Entry 4XEK (X-ray diffraction, 1.79 A resolution); this record covers chains A and C.

Chain A:
Name: Protein-tyrosine kinase 2-beta
Organism: Homo sapiens
Notes: EC 2.7.10.2; fragment: FAT domain
Reference sequence: Q14289 (FAK2_HUMAN); residue numbers follow UniProt; this construct covers 871-1005
Amino-acid sequence (139 residues; each row starts with the number of its first residue):
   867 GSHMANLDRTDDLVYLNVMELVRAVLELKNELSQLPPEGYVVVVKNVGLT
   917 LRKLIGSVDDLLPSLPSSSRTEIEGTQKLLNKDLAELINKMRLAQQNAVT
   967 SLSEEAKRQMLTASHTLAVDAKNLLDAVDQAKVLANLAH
Not modelled in the structure: 867-868
Sequence notes: expression tag (867-870); engineered mutation S899 (Cys in Q14289), A972 (Cys in Q14289)
Swiss-Prot annotation at these positions:
  - modified residue: Y881 (Phosphotyrosine)
  - mutagenesis: Y881 (Y881F: Loss of phosphorylation site. Strongly reduced interaction with GRB2)
From the paper describing this entry:
  - binding site for 19-mer peptide containing Leupaxin LD4 motif (chain C): K911, L915, K944, N947, A951

Chain C:
Name: 19-mer peptide containing Leupaxin LD4 motif
Amino-acid sequence (19 residues; each row starts with the number of its first residue):
    86 KTSAAAQLDELMAHLTEMQ
Not modelled in the structure: 102-104
From the paper describing this entry:
  - contacts within the chain: K86-D94 (hydrogen bond), T87-A90 (hydrogen bond)

Chain A / chain C interface:
Pairs across the interface (23; chain A residue first):
  K911(A) - M97(C)
  K911(A) - L100(C)
  G914(A) - M97(C)
  L915(A) - M97(C)  hydrophobic
  L917(A) - L93(C)  hydrophobic
  R918(A) - L93(C)
  R918(A) - D94(C)  salt bridge
  I921(A) - A90(C)
  I921(A) - L93(C)  hydrophobic
  D925(A) - T87(C)  hydrogen bond
  D925(A) - A90(C)
  Q943(A) - A89(C)
  K944(A) - S88(C)
  K944(A) - A89(C)
  K944(A) - Q92(C)
  N947(A) - A89(C)  hydrogen bond (side chain-backbone)
  N947(A) - Q92(C)  hydrogen bond
  N947(A) - L93(C)
  N947(A) - L96(C)
  L950(A) - L93(C)  hydrophobic
  L950(A) - M97(C)  hydrophobic
  M957(A) - L100(C)  hydrophobic
  R958(A) - H99(C)  hydrogen bond (side chain-backbone)
Interface residues without a listed pair, chain A (17 interface residues in all): V907, V910, A951, I954
Interface residues without a listed pair, chain C (12 interface residues in all): T101
From the paper, about this interface:
  - specific contacts: R918(A)-D94(C) (hydrogen bond), D925(A)-T87(C) (hydrogen bond), N947(A)-Q92(C) (hydrogen bond), A951(A)-L96(C) (hydrophobic contact), A89(C)-I921(A) (hydrophobic contact), A89(C)-K944(A), A89(C)-N947(A)
  - interface residues, chain A: V907(A), V910(A), K911(A), L915(A), L917(A), I921(A), L950(A), A951(A), I954(A), M957(A)
  - interface residues, chain C: A89(C), L93(C), M97(C)

Overview:
The interface between chain A and chain C involves 17 residues on one side and 12 on the other, with 4
hydrogen bonds and 1 salt bridge. Among the polar pairs are R918(A)-D94(C), D925(A)-T87(C) and N947(A)-A89(C).
The authors report hydrogen bonds between R918(A) and D94(C), D925(A) and T87(C) and N947(A) and Q92(C);
hydrophobic contacts between A951(A) and L96(C) and A89(C) and I921(A); contacts between A89(C) and K944(A)
and A89(C) and N947(A). From the paper: a binding site for 19-mer peptide containing Leupaxin LD4 motif (chain
C) at K911(A), L915(A) and K944(A) among others; interface residues V907(A), V910(A) and A89(C) among others.
Chain A is Protein-tyrosine kinase 2-beta (Homo sapiens) and chain C is a 19-mer peptide containing Leupaxin
LD4 motif; the structure, Pyk2-FAT domain in complex with leupaxin LD4 motif, was determined by X-ray
diffraction, deposited together with 4XEV and 4XEF.
